PDB entry 5I7K | X-ray diffraction, 2.55 A resolution | chain A

== Chain A ==
Protein: BPI fold-containing family A member 1
Organism: Homo sapiens
UniProt: Q9NP55 (BPIA1_HUMAN); residue numbers follow UniProt; this construct covers 19-256
Sequence (240 residues; each row starts with the number of its first residue):
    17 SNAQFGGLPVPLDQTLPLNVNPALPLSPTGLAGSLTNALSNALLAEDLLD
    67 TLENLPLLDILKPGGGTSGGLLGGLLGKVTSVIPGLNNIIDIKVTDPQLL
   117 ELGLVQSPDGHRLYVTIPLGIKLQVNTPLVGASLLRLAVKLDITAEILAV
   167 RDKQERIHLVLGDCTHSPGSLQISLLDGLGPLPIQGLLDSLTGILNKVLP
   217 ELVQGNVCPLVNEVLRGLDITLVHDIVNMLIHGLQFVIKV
Not modelled in the structure: 17-42, 78-87, 193-196, 256
Differences from the reference sequence: expression tag (17-18); engineered mutation Ala58 (Gly in Q9NP55), Ala61 (Ser in Q9NP55), Glu62 (Gly in Q9NP55), Asp63 (Gly in Q9NP55), Asp66 (Gly in Q9NP55), Thr67 (Ile in Q9NP55)
Disulfides: Cys180-Cys224

== In short ==
Chain A is BPI fold-containing family A member 1 (Homo sapiens); the structure, Crystal Structure of Human
SPLUNC1 Dolphin Mutant D1 (G58A, S61A, G62E, G63D, G66D, I67T), was determined by X-ray diffraction, deposited
together with 5I7J.
